4A6K - chains B and D of the 4 polymer chains in the assembly; structure by X-ray diffraction, 1.80 A resolution.

# Chain B (and D)
Molecule: Phosphatidylinositol 4,5-bisphosphate-binding protein SLM1
From: Saccharomyces cerevisiae
Notes: fragment: ph domain, residues 469-583; chain D of this document is another copy of the same molecule, construct and numbering; everything in this record applies to it too
Reference sequence: P40485 (SLM1_YEAST); numbering as in UniProt (aligned over 469-583)
Sequence (120 residues; each row starts with the number of its first residue):
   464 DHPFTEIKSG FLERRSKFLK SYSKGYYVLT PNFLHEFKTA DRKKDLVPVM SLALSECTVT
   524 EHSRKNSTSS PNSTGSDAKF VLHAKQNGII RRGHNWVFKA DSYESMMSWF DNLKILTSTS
Disordered / not traced: 464, 530-538 (chain D: 464-465, 530-539, 583)
Sequence notes: expression tag (464-468)
Ligand contacts: D-myo-inositol-4-phosphate (I4D): R478, Y485, S539, K542, K562
From the paper describing this entry:
  - binding site for D-myo-inositol-4-phosphate: R478, Y485, S539, K542, K562

# Interface between chain B and chain D
Residue-residue contacts (33; chain B residue first):
  H465(B) with S518(D)
  F467(B) with N495(D); F496(D), hydrophobic
  T468(B) with P494(D); N495(D), hydrogen bond
  T493(B) with N495(D)
  P494(B) with P466(D); T468(D)
  N495(B) with P466(D); F467(D); T468(D), hydrogen bond (side chain-backbone)
  F496(B) with H498(D); L509(D); P511(D), hydrophobic
  H498(B) with F496(D)
  K506(B) with Q549(D)
  K507(B) with E519(D); Q549(D)
  L509(B) with F496(D); A516(D), hydrophobic; S518(D); E519(D)
  V510(B) with G551(D); I552(D)
  P511(B) with F496(D), hydrophobic
  A516(B) with L509(D)
  E519(B) with K506(D); L509(D)
  Q549(B) with K506(D); K507(D); L509(D)
  G551(B) with V510(D)
  I552(B) with V510(D)
Also at the interface, not in a pair above, chain B (23 interface residues in all): F500, S514, S518, L579, T582
Also at the interface, not in a pair above, chain D (23 interface residues in all): T493, F500, R505, S514, N550

# In short
Chain B and chain D each contribute 23 residues to their interface; the contacts include 2 hydrogen bonds. The
hydrogen-bonded pair is T468(B)-N495(D). Ligands of chain B: D-myo-inositol-4-phosphate. From the paper: a
binding site for D-myo-inositol-4-phosphate at R478(B), Y485(B) and S539(B) among others.
Chain B and chain D are both Phosphatidylinositol 4,5-bisphosphate-binding protein SLM1 (Saccharomyces
cerevisiae); the structure, Crystal structure of Slm1-PH domain in complex with D-myo-Inositol-4- phosphate,
was determined by X-ray diffraction together with 4A5K, 4A6F and 4A6H from the same study.
